4FGN - chains A and Z of the 4 polymer chains in the assembly; structure by X-ray diffraction, 3.20 A resolution.

# Chain A
Molecule: Large T antigen
Organism: Simian virus 40
Notes: EC 3.6.4.-; fragment: origin binding domain
UniProt: P03070 (LT_SV40); numbering as in UniProt (aligned over 131-260)
Amino-acid sequence (132 residues; numbered 129 to 260; the number before each row is that of its first residue):
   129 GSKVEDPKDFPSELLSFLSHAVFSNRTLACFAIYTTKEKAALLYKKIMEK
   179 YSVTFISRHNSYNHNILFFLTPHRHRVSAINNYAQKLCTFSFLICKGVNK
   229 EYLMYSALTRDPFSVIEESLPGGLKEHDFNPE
Unresolved in the structure: 129-132, 259-260
Differences from the reference sequence: expression tag (129-130)
Swiss-Prot annotation at these positions:
  - DNA-binding region: Pro-139 to Glu-254 (T-ag OBD)
From the paper describing this entry:
  - binding site for Site I DNA: Ser-147 to Phe-159, Lys-228
  - binding site for Site I DNA (chain Z): His-203 to Ala-207

# Chain Z
Molecule: Site I DNA
Sequence (23 nucleotides; numbered 1 to 23; the number before each row is that of its first residue):
     1 AGGCCTCCAAAAAAGCCTCCTCA

# Interface between chain A and chain Z
Contacting residue pairs (15):
  Asn-153(A) with DG3(Z), base contact; DC4(Z), hydrogen bond to the base; DC5(Z), base contact
  Arg-154(A) with DC5(Z), base contact; DC7(Z), base contact
  Thr-155(A) with DC4(Z), hydrogen bond to the phosphate
  Arg-202(A) with DG3(Z), sugar contact; DC4(Z), salt bridge to the phosphate
  His-203(A) with DG3(Z), salt bridge to the phosphate
  Arg-204(A) with DG2(Z), hydrogen bond to the base; DG3(Z), hydrogen bond to the phosphate
  Ser-206(A) with DG2(Z), phosphate contact
  Ala-207(A) with DG2(Z), phosphate contact; DG3(Z), phosphate contact
  Asn-210(A) with DG2(Z), hydrogen bond to the phosphate
Other interface residues (no listed pair), chain Z (7 interface residues in all): DA1, DT6

# Overview
9 residues of chain A face 7 of chain Z across their interface; the contacts include 5 hydrogen bonds and 2
salt bridges. Polar contacts include Asn-153(A)/DC4(Z), Arg-204(A)/DG2(Z) and Thr-155(A)/DC4(Z). From the
paper: a binding site for Site I DNA at Ser-147(A) and Lys-228(A); a binding site for Site I DNA (chain Z) at
His-203(A).
Here chain A is Large T antigen (Simian virus 40) and chain Z is Site I DNA. Entry 4FGN (Crystal structure of
the SV40 large T-antigen origin bining domain bound to Site I DNA) was determined by X-ray diffraction.
